PDB entry 4YR6 | X-ray diffraction, 2.38 A resolution | chains A and B of the 3 polymer chains in the assembly

# Chain A
Protein: heavy chain of 5G6
Organism: Mus musculus
Sequence (221 residues; row label = number of the first residue in the row):
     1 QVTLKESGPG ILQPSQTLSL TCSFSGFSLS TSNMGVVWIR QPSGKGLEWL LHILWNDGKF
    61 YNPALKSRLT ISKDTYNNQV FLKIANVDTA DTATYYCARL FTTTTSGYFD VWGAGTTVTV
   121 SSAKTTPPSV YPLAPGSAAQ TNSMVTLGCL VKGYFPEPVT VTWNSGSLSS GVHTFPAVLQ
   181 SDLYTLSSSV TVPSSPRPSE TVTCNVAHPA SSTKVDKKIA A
Not modelled in the structure: 136-141
Disulfides: C22-C97, C149-C204

# Chain B
Protein: light chain of 5G6
Organism: Mus musculus
Sequence (214 residues; numbered 1 to 214; the number before each row is that of its first residue):
     1 DIQMTQSPAS LSASVGETVT ITCRASGNIY NYLAWYQQKQ GKSPQLLVYN AKTLADGVPS
    61 RFSGSGSGTQ YSLKINSLQP EDFGSYFCQH FWDTPWTFGG GTKLEIKRAD AAPTVSIFPP
   121 SSEQLTSGGA SVVCFLNNFY PKDINVKWKI DGSERQNGVL NSWTDQDSKD STYSMSSTLT
   181 LTKDEYERHN SYTCEATHKT STSPIVKSFN RNEC
Not modelled in the structure: 213-214
Disulfides: C23-C88, C134-C194

# Chain A / chain B interface
Residue-residue contacts (75; chain A residue first):
  I39(A) - F98(B)  hydrophobic
  Q41(A) - Q38(B)  hydrogen bond
  Q41(A) - F87(B)
  G46(A) - F87(B)
  L47(A) - F87(B)  hydrophobic
  L47(A) - F98(B)
  E48(A) - F98(B)
  W49(A) - P95(B)  hydrophobic
  W49(A) - W96(B)
  W49(A) - F98(B)
  H52(A) - W96(B)
  P63(A) - P95(B)
  Y96(A) - Q38(B)
  Y96(A) - K42(B)
  Y96(A) - S43(B)
  Y96(A) - P44(B)
  L100(A) - F91(B)  hydrophobic
  L100(A) - W96(B)  hydrophobic
  T104(A) - Y32(B)  hydrogen bond (backbone-side chain)
  T105(A) - Y32(B)
  T105(A) - N50(B)  hydrogen bond (backbone-side chain)
  S106(A) - Y32(B)
  S106(A) - N50(B)
  G107(A) - N50(B)
  G107(A) - F91(B)
  Y108(A) - L46(B)  hydrophobic
  Y108(A) - Y49(B)  hydrophobic
  Y108(A) - F91(B)  hydrophobic
  F109(A) - Y36(B)  hydrogen bond (backbone-side chain)
  F109(A) - L46(B)
  F109(A) - Q89(B)
  F109(A) - F91(B)  hydrophobic
  F109(A) - W96(B)  hydrophobic
  D110(A) - L46(B)
  W112(A) - Y36(B)  hydrophobic
  W112(A) - S43(B)
  W112(A) - P44(B)
  G113(A) - S43(B)  hydrogen bond (backbone-side chain)
  V130(A) - E123(B)
  Y131(A) - S121(B)
  Y131(A) - E123(B)
  Y131(A) - Q124(B)
  Y131(A) - S127(B)
  P132(A) - S121(B)
  P132(A) - E123(B)
  L133(A) - F118(B)
  L133(A) - F135(B)  hydrophobic
  A134(A) - F118(B)
  P135(A) - F118(B)
  T146(A) - S116(B)
  T146(A) - F118(B)
  L150(A) - S131(B)
  K152(A) - Q124(B)
  K152(A) - S131(B)
  H173(A) - N137(B)
  H173(A) - N138(B)  hydrogen bond
  H173(A) - S174(B)  hydrogen bond
  F175(A) - F135(B)  hydrophobic
  F175(A) - N137(B)
  F175(A) - S162(B)
  F175(A) - T164(B)
  F175(A) - S174(B)
  F175(A) - M175(B)
  F175(A) - S176(B)
  P176(A) - S162(B)  hydrogen bond (backbone-side chain)
  P176(A) - W163(B)
  V178(A) - L160(B)  hydrophobic
  V178(A) - N161(B)
  Q180(A) - L160(B)
  Q180(A) - T180(B)
  S187(A) - F135(B)
  S188(A) - F135(B)
  S189(A) - F135(B)
  S189(A) - N137(B)  hydrogen bond
  K217(A) - E123(B)  salt bridge
Interface residues without a listed pair, chain A (44 interface residues in all): K45, N62, A114, L147, G148, T174, L179
Interface residues without a listed pair, chain B (38 interface residues in all): T94, G100, P119, V133

# Overview
44 residues of chain A and 38 residues of chain B are in contact; the contacts include 9 hydrogen bonds and 1
salt bridge. Among the polar pairs are K217(A)-E123(B), Q41(A)-Q38(B) and T104(A)-Y32(B).
Chain A is heavy chain of 5G6 and chain B is light chain of 5G6, both from Mus musculus; the structure, Fab
fragment of 5G6 in complex with epitope peptide, was determined by X-ray diffraction.
